Entry 8BL4 (electron microscopy, 3.90 A resolution); this record covers chains K and e of the 48 polymer chains in the assembly.

== Chain K ==
Protein: Phage tail sheath family protein
Source organism: Streptomyces coelicolor A3(2)
Notes: engineered mutation(s): Insertion 26-IEGVG
UniProtKB: Q9L0N8 (Q9L0N8_STRCO); the construct has insertions or renumbered stretches relative to UniProt, so the offset changes along the chain: 1-25 = UniProt 1-25; 31-539 = UniProt 26-534
Chain sequence (539 residues; numbered 1 to 539; the number before each row is that of its first residue):
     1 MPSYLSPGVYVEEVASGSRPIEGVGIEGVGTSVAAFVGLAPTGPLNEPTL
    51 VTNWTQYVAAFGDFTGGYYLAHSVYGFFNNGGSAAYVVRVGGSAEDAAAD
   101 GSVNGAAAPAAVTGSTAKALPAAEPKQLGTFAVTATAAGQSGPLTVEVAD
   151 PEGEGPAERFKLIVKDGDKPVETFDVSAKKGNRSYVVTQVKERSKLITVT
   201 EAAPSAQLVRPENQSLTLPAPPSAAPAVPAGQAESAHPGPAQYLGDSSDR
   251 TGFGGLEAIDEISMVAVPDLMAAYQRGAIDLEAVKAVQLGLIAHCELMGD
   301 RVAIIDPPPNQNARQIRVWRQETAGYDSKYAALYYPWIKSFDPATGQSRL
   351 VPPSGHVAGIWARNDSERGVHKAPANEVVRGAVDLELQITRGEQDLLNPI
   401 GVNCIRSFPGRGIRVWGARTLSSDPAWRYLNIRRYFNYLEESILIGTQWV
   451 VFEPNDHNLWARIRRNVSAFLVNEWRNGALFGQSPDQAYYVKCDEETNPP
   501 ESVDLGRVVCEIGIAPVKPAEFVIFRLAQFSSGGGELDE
Not modelled in the structure: 16-27, 97-231, 519-539
Construct notes: insertion (26-30)

== Chain e ==
Protein: Phage tail protein
Source organism: Streptomyces coelicolor A3(2)
UniProtKB: Q9L0N9 (Q9L0N9_STRCO); numbering as in UniProt (aligned over 1-149)
Chain sequence (149 residues; each row starts with the number of its first residue):
     1 MSLPKPEDVLVAPNFGIQIDGVMVEYLNSVSNLQIEQDVIRYQQNQGTTG
    51 RNNVTLMPGVAKDGSVQVERGMSQSSVFTQWINDSMAGRMATARKNATII
   101 VMDYEDNPVKRWNLRNAWCSKVVAGTLKAGDTNALTETITIVFEELVVE

== How chain K and chain e interact ==
Contacting residue pairs (12):
  H457(K) with N107(e), hydrogen bond
  R462(K) with R94(e)
  R465(K) with R94(e); N96(e), hydrogen bond; K110(e), hydrogen bond (side chain-backbone); R111(e); W112(e)
  N466(K) with R94(e), hydrogen bond; R115(e), hydrogen bond (backbone-side chain)
  A469(K) with W112(e), hydrophobic; R115(e)
  F470(K) with R115(e)
Interface residues without a listed pair, chain K (8 interface residues in all): N458, A461
Interface residues without a listed pair, chain e (9 interface residues in all): E105, V148

== Overview ==
8 residues of chain K face 9 of chain e across their interface, with 5 hydrogen bonds. Among the polar pairs
are H457(K)-N107(e), R465(K)-N96(e) and R465(K)-K110(e).
Chain K is Phage tail sheath family protein and chain e is Phage tail protein, both from Streptomyces
coelicolor A3(2); the structure, Cryo-EM structure of a contractile injection system in Streptomyces
coelicolor, the sheath-tube module in extended state, was determined by electron microscopy, deposited
together with 8BKY.
